Entry 6WI1 (electron microscopy, 3.62 A resolution); this record covers chains B and C of the 4 polymer chains in the assembly.

Chain B:
Name: Ionotropic glutamate receptor , NMDA receptor GluN2B
From: Rattus norvegicus
Sequence (883 residues; row label = number of the first residue in the row; numbers below 1 keep their minus sign (Met-30 is residue -30)):
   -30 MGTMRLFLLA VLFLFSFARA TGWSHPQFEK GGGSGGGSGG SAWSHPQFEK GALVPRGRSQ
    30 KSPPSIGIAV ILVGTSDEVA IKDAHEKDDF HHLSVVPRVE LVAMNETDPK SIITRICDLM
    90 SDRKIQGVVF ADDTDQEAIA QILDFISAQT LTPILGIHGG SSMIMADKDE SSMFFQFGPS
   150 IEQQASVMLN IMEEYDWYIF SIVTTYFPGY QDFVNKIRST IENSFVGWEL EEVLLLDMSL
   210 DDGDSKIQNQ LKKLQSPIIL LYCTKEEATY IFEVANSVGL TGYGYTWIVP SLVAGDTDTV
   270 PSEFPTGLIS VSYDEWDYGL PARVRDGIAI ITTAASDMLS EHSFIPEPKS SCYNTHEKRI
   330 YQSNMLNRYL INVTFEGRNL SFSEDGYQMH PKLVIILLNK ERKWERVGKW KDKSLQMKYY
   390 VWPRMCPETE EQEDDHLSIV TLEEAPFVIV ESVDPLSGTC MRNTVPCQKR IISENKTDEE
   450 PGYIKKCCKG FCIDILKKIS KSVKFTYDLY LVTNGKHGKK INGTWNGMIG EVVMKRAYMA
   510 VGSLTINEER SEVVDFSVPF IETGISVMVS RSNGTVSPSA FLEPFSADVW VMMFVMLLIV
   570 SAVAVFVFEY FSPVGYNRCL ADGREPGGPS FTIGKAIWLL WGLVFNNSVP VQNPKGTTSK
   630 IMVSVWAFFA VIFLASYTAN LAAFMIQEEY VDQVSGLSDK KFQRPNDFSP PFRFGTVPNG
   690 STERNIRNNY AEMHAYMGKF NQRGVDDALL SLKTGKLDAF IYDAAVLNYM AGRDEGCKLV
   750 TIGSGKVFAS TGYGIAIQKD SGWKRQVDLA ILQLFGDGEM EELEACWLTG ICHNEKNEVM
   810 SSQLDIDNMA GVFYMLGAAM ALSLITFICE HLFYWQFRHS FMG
Unresolved in the structure: -30 to 33, 397-402, 580-599, 845-852
Cystine bridges: Cys86-Cys321, Cys429-Cys456, Cys436-Cys457, Cys746-Cys801
Glycans and other covalent adducts: N-acetylglucosamine (NAG) linked to Asn341, Asn348, Asn491, Asn688
Reported in the primary citation:
  - conformationally variable residues (domain motion, helix shift): Asn184, Leu425, Ile655

Chain C:
Name: Ionotropic glutamate receptor , NMDA receptor GluN1b
From: Rattus norvegicus
Sequence (868 residues; each row starts with the number of its first residue):
     1 MSTMHLLTFA LLFSCSFARA ASDPKIVNIG AVLSTRKHEQ MFREAVNQAN KRHGSWKIQL
    61 QATSVTHKPN AIQMALSVCE DLISSQVYAI LVSHPPTPND HFTPTPVSYT AGFYRIPVLG
   121 LTTRMSIYSD KSIHLSFLRT VPPYSHQSSV WFEMMRVYNW NHIILLVSDD HEGRAAQKRL
   181 ETLLEERESK SKKRNYENLD QLSYDNKRGP KAEKVLQFDP GTKNVTALLM EARELEARVI
   241 ILSASEDDAA TVYRAAAMLD MTGSGYVWLV GEREISGNAL RYAPDGIIGL QLINGKNESA
   301 HISDAVGVVA QAVHELLEKE NITDPPRGCV GNTNIWKTGP LFKRVLMSSK YADGVTGRVE
   361 FNEDGDRKFA QYSIMNLQNR KLVQVGIYNG THVIPNDRKI IWPGGETEKP RGYQMSTRLK
   421 IVTIHQEPFV YVKPTMSDGT CKEEFTVNGD PVKKVICTGP NDTSPGSPRH TVPQCCYGFC
   481 IDLLIKLART MQFTYEVHLV ADGKFGTQER VQNSNKKEWN GMMGELLSGQ ADMIVAPLTI
   541 NNERAQYIEF SKPFKYQGLT ILVKKEIPRS TLDSFMQPFQ STLWLLVGLS VHVVAVMLYL
   601 LDRFSPFGRF KVNSEEEEED ALTLSSAMWF SWGVLLNSGI GEGAPRSFSA RILGMVWAGF
   661 AMIIVASYTA NLAAFLVLDR PEERITGIND PRLRNPSDKF IYATVKQSSV DIYFRRQVCL
   721 STMYRHMEKH NYESAAEAIQ AVRDNKLHAF IWDSAVLEFE ASQKCDLVTT GELFFRSGFG
   781 IGMRKDSPWK QQVSLSILKS HENGFMEDLD KTWVRYQECD SRSNAPATLT FENMAGVFML
   841 VAGGIVAGIF LIFIEIAYKR HKDANGAQ
Unresolved in the structure: 1-24, 191-205, 606-622, 863-868
Cystine bridges: Cys79-Cys329, Cys441-Cys475, Cys457-Cys476, Cys765-Cys819
Glycans and other covalent adducts: N-acetylglucosamine (NAG) linked to Asn224, Asn297

Chain B / chain C interface:
Contacting residue pairs (65):
  Asn516(B) - Leu798(C)
  Glu517(B) - Leu795(C)
  Glu517(B) - Lys799(C)  salt bridge
  Phe525(B) - Lys552(C)  hydrogen bond (backbone-side chain)
  Ser526(B) - Lys552(C)  hydrogen bond (backbone-side chain)
  Pro528(B) - Pro553(C)  hydrophobic
  Glu531(B) - Tyr556(C)
  Glu531(B) - Arg776(C)  salt bridge
  Glu552(B) - Thr828(C)
  Pro553(B) - Leu829(C)  hydrogen bond (backbone-backbone)
  Phe554(B) - Leu829(C)  hydrophobic
  Ser555(B) - Leu829(C)
  Val558(B) - Leu829(C)
  Val558(B) - Thr830(C)
  Val558(B) - Phe831(C)
  Val558(B) - Met834(C)  hydrophobic
  Met562(B) - Met834(C)  hydrophobic
  Val569(B) - Ile845(C)  hydrophobic
  Val576(B) - Ile849(C)  hydrophobic
  Val576(B) - Ile852(C)
  Asn615(B) - Asn637(C)  hydrogen bond
  Val620(B) - Gly639(C)
  Thr626(B) - Trp629(C)
  Thr627(B) - Gly848(C)
  Thr627(B) - Leu851(C)
  Thr627(B) - Ile852(C)
  Lys629(B) - Trp629(C)
  Ile630(B) - Trp629(C)  hydrophobic
  Ile630(B) - Leu851(C)  hydrophobic
  Ala636(B) - Leu636(C)
  Phe637(B) - Leu636(C)  hydrophobic
  Val640(B) - Leu636(C)
  Ser645(B) - Leu672(C)
  Thr647(B) - Thr669(C)
  Ala648(B) - Leu672(C)  hydrophobic
  Ala648(B) - Ala673(C)
  Ala648(B) - Leu676(C)
  Asn649(B) - Ala827(C)
  Asn649(B) - Thr828(C)
  Asn649(B) - Leu829(C)
  Ala652(B) - Leu676(C)  hydrophobic
  Ala652(B) - Pro826(C)
  Phe653(B) - Pro826(C)
  Asn694(B) - Glu802(C)  hydrogen bond
  Asn698(B) - Glu802(C)  hydrogen bond (side chain-backbone)
  Ala758(B) - His801(C)
  Ser759(B) - Tyr556(C)
  Ser759(B) - His801(C)  hydrogen bond (backbone-side chain)
  Thr760(B) - Tyr556(C)
  Gly761(B) - Tyr556(C)
  Arg774(B) - Ala545(C)
  Arg774(B) - Gln546(C)  hydrogen bond (side chain-backbone)
  Arg774(B) - Lys785(C)
  Leu778(B) - Gln546(C)
  Leu781(B) - Asn541(C)
  Leu781(B) - Asn542(C)
  Leu781(B) - Ala545(C)  hydrophobic
  Gln782(B) - Asn542(C)
  Gln782(B) - Arg716(C)  hydrogen bond
  Phe784(B) - Phe775(C)
  Phe784(B) - Arg776(C)
  Gly785(B) - Tyr713(C)
  Asp786(B) - Arg716(C)  salt bridge
  Glu790(B) - Phe774(C)
  Glu793(B) - Arg776(C)
Interface residues without a listed pair, chain B (56 interface residues in all): Ile515, Ser520, Val527, Phe577, Tyr579, Met631, Ser633, Val634, Phe638, Ile641, Ala644, Val756
Interface residues without a listed pair, chain C (47 interface residues in all): Ile540, Ser638, Tyr668, Gln717, Glu807, Phe838, Leu840, Val841, Ile856

Overview:
Chain B and chain C form an interface of 56 and 47 residues respectively, with 9 hydrogen bonds and 3 salt
bridges. Polar contacts include Glu517(B)-Lys799(C), Glu531(B)-Arg776(C) and Asp786(B)-Arg716(C).
N-acetylglucosamine is covalently linked to Asn341(B), Asn348(B), Asn491(B) and Asn688(B). Covalently linked
N-acetylglucosamine: at Asn224(C) and Asn297(C). From the paper: conformational variability at Asn184(B),
Leu425(B) and Ile655(B).
Here chain B is Ionotropic glutamate receptor , NMDA receptor GluN2B and chain C is Ionotropic glutamate
receptor , NMDA receptor GluN1b, both from Rattus norvegicus. Entry 6WI1 (GluN1b-GluN2B NMDA receptor in
active conformation stabilized by inter-GluN1b-GluN2B subunit cross-linking) was determined by electron
microscopy (same publication as 6USU, 6USV, 6WHR, 6WHS, 6WHT, 6WHU and 5 further entries).
